PDB entry 9N5D | X-ray diffraction, 3.35 A resolution | chains B and C of the 13 polymer chains in the assembly

# Chain B
Protein: DNA-directed RNA polymerase II subunit RPB2
Organism: Saccharomyces cerevisiae S288C
Notes: EC 2.7.7.6
UniProt: P08518 (RPB2_YEAST); residue numbers follow UniProt; this construct covers 1-1224
Chain sequence (1224 residues; each row starts with the number of its first residue):
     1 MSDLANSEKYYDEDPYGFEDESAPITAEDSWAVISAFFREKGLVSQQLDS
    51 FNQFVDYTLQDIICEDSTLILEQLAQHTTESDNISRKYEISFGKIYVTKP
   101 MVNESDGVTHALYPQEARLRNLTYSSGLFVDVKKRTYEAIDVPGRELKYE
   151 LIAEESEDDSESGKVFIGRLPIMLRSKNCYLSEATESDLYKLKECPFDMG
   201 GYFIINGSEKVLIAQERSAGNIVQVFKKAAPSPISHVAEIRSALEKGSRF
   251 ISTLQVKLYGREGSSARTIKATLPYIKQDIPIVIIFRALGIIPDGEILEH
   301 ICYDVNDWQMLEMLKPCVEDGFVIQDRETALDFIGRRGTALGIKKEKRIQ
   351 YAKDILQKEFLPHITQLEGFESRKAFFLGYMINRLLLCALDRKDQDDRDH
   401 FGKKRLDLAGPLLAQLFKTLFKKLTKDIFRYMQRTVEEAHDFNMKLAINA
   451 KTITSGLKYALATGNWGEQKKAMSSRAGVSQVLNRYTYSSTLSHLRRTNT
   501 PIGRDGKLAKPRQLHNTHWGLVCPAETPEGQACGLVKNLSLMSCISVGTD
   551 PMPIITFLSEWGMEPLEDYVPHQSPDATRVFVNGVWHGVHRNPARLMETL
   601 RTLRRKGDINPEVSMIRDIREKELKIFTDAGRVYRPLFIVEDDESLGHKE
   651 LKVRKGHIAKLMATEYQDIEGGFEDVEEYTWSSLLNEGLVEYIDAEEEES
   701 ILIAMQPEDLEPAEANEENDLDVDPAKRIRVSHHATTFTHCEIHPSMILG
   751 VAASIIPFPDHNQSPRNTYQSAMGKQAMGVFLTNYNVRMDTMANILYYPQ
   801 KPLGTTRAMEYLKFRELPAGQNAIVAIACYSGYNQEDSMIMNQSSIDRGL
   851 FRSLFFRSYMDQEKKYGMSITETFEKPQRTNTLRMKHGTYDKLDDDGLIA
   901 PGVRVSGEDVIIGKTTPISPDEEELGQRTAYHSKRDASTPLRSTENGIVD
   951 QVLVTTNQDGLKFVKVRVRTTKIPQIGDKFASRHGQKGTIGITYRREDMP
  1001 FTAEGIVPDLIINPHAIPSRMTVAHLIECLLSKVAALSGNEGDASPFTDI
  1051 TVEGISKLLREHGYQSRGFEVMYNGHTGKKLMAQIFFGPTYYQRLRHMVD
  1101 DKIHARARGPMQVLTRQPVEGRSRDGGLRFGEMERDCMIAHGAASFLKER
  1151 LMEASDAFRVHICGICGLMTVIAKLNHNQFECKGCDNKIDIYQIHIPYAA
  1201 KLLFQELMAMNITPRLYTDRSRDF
Not modelled in the structure: 1-19, 74-85, 139-161, 338-344, 439-445, 503-508, 645-647, 669-675, 715-720, 920-929, 1222-1224
Bound ions: Zn2+: Cys1166, Cys1182, Cys1185

# Chain C
Protein: DNA-directed RNA polymerase II subunit RPB3
Organism: Saccharomyces cerevisiae S288C
UniProt: P16370 (RPB3_YEAST); numbering as in UniProt (aligned over 1-318)
Chain sequence (318 residues; numbered 1 to 318; the number before each row is that of its first residue):
     1 MSEEGPQVKIREASKDNVDFILSNVDLAMANSLRRVMIAEIPTLAIDSVE
    51 VETNTTVLADEFIAHRLGLIPLQSMDIEQLEYSRDCFCEDHCDKCSVVLT
   101 LQAFGESESTTNVYSKDLVIVSNLMGRNIGHPIIQDKEGNGVLICKLRKG
   151 QELKLTCVAKKGIAKEHAKWGPAAAIEFEYDPWNKLKHTDYWYEQDSAKE
   201 WPQSKNCEYEDPPNEGDPFDYKAQADTFYMNVESVGSIPVDQVVVRGIDT
   251 LQKKVASILLALTQMDQDKVNFASGDNNTASNMLGSNEDVMMTGAEQDPY
   301 SNASQMGNTGSGGYDNAW
Not modelled in the structure: 1, 269-318
Bound ions: Zn2+: Cys88, Cys92, Cys95
Curated features (UniProtKB/Swiss-Prot):
  - binding site (Zn(2+)): Cys86, Cys88, Cys92, Cys95
  - modified residue: Ser2 (N-acetylserine)
  - natural variant: Ala30 (A30D: In mutant RPB3-1)
  - mutagenesis: Lys9 (K9E: Transcript termination readthrough)

# Interface between chain B and chain C
Pairs across the interface (74; chain B residue first):
  Asn786(B) - Val57(C)  hydrogen bond (side chain-backbone)
  Tyr797(B) - Glu61(C)
  Tyr797(B) - Phe62(C)  hydrogen bond (side chain-backbone)
  Tyr798(B) - Phe62(C)
  Tyr798(B) - Arg66(C)  hydrogen bond
  Ser844(B) - Ala168(C)
  Asp847(B) - His65(C)  hydrogen bond (backbone-side chain)
  Asp847(B) - His167(C)  hydrogen bond (backbone-side chain)
  Asp847(B) - Ala168(C)
  Arg848(B) - His65(C)  hydrogen bond (backbone-side chain)
  Arg848(B) - Leu69(C)
  Gly849(B) - His65(C)  hydrogen bond (backbone-side chain)
  Arg852(B) - His65(C)
  Leu854(B) - Glu61(C)
  Arg969(B) - Ala59(C)
  Arg969(B) - Asp60(C)  salt bridge
  Arg969(B) - Glu61(C)  salt bridge
  Thr970(B) - Glu61(C)
  Thr971(B) - Glu61(C)  hydrogen bond
  Arg995(B) - Lys165(C)
  Arg996(B) - Arg34(C)
  Arg996(B) - Ile38(C)
  Arg996(B) - Ala173(C)  hydrogen bond (side chain-backbone)
  Arg996(B) - Ala174(C)  hydrogen bond (side chain-backbone)
  Arg996(B) - Ala175(C)
  Glu997(B) - Arg34(C)  hydrogen bond (backbone-side chain)
  Glu997(B) - Arg35(C)
  Glu997(B) - Ile38(C)
  Glu997(B) - Ala39(C)
  Asp998(B) - Arg35(C)  salt bridge
  Met999(B) - Arg34(C)
  Phe1001(B) - Arg34(C)
  Phe1001(B) - Phe178(C)  hydrophobic
  Ala1003(B) - Glu177(C)
  Ala1003(B) - Phe178(C)  hydrogen bond (backbone-backbone)
  Glu1004(B) - Glu177(C)
  Gly1005(B) - Ile176(C)
  Arg1060(B) - Lys199(C)  hydrogen bond (side chain-backbone)
  Arg1060(B) - Glu200(C)  hydrogen bond (side chain-backbone)
  Arg1060(B) - Pro202(C)
  Gly1063(B) - Pro202(C)
  Gln1065(B) - Trp192(C)
  Gln1065(B) - Trp201(C)
  Arg1067(B) - Glu194(C)  salt bridge
  Phe1069(B) - Trp192(C)  hydrophobic
  Phe1069(B) - Trp201(C)
  Tyr1073(B) - Phe178(C)
  Tyr1073(B) - Glu179(C)
  Tyr1073(B) - Tyr180(C)  hydrophobic
  Gly1075(B) - Asn31(C)  hydrogen bond (backbone-side chain)
  Gly1075(B) - Arg34(C)  hydrogen bond (backbone-side chain)
  Gly1075(B) - Arg35(C)  hydrogen bond (backbone-side chain)
  His1076(B) - Asn31(C)
  Thr1077(B) - Leu27(C)
  Thr1077(B) - Asn31(C)
  Gly1078(B) - Leu27(C)
  Gly1078(B) - Asn31(C)
  Gly1078(B) - Tyr180(C)
  Lys1079(B) - Leu27(C)
  Lys1079(B) - Tyr180(C)
  Lys1079(B) - His188(C)
  Lys1080(B) - Tyr180(C)  hydrogen bond (backbone-side chain)
  Lys1080(B) - Asp181(C)  hydrogen bond (side chain-backbone)
  Lys1080(B) - His188(C)
  Leu1081(B) - Thr189(C)  hydrogen bond (backbone-side chain)
  Met1082(B) - Lys187(C)
  Met1082(B) - His188(C)
  Met1082(B) - Thr189(C)  hydrogen bond (backbone-side chain)
  Met1082(B) - Asp190(C)  hydrogen bond (backbone-backbone)
  Gln1084(B) - Thr189(C)  hydrogen bond
  Gln1084(B) - Asp190(C)  hydrogen bond (side chain-backbone)
  Gln1084(B) - Tyr191(C)
  Gln1084(B) - Trp192(C)
  Gln1084(B) - Trp201(C)
Interface residues without a listed pair, chain B (42 interface residues in all): Tyr785, Tyr1064, Glu1070, Val1071, Asn1074, Ala1083
Interface residues without a listed pair, chain C (38 interface residues in all): Asn184

# Overview
The interface between chain B and chain C involves 42 residues on one side and 38 on the other; the contacts
include 24 hydrogen bonds and 4 salt bridges. Among the polar pairs are Arg969(B)-Asp60(C), Arg969(B)-Glu61(C)
and Asp998(B)-Arg35(C).
Chain B is DNA-directed RNA polymerase II subunit RPB2 and chain C is DNA-directed RNA polymerase II subunit
RPB3, both from Saccharomyces cerevisiae S288C; the structure, RNA polymerase II elongation complex with
8-oxoG at +1 site, CMP added, was determined by X-ray diffraction (same publication as 9N5B, 9N5C, 9N5E, 9N5F
and 9N5G).
